Entry 9C3C (electron microscopy, 4.30 A resolution (low resolution: residue-level contacts below are approximate; hydrogen-bond / salt-bridge calls are withheld)); this record covers chains a and b of the 9 polymer chains in the assembly.

Chain a:
Name: Alpha-sarcoglycan
Source organism: Oryctolagus cuniculus
UniProtKB: Q28686 (SGCA_RABIT); residues 25-350 here = UniProt positions 25-350
Sequence (326 residues; numbered 25 to 350; the number before each row is that of its first residue):
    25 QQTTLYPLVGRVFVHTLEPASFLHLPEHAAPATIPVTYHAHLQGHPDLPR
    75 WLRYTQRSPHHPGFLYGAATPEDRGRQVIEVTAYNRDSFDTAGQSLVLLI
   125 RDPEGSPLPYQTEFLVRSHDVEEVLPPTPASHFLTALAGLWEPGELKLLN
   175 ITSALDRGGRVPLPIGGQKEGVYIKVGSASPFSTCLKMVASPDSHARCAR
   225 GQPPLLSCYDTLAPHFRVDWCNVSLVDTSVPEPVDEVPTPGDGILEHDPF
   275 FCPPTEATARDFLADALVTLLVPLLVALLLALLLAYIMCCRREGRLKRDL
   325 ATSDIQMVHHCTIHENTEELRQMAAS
Not modelled in the structure: 258-266
Swiss-Prot annotation at these positions:
  - glycosylation (N-linked (GlcNAc...) asparagine): Asn-174, Asn-246
Cystine bridges: Cys-209/Cys-232, Cys-222/Cys-245
Covalently attached groups: glycan linked to Asn-174; N-acetylglucosamine (NAG) linked to Asn-246

Chain b:
Name: Beta-sarcoglycan
Source organism: Oryctolagus cuniculus
UniProtKB: Q28635 (SGCB_RABIT); residues 1-318 here = UniProt positions 1-318
Sequence (318 residues; numbered 1 to 318; the number before each row is that of its first residue):
     1 MAAAAAAAAEQQSSNGPVKKSMREKAVERRNVNKEHNSNFKAGYIPIDED
    51 RLHKTGLRGRKGNLAICVIVLLFLLAVINLIITLVIWAVIRIGPNGCDSM
   101 EFHESGLLRFKQVSDMGVIHPLYKSTVGGRRNENLVITGNNQPIVFQQGT
   151 TKLSVEKNKTSITSDIGMQFFDPRTQNILFSTDYETHEFHLPSGVKSLNV
   201 QKASTERITSNATSDLNIKVDGRAIVRGNEGVFIMGKTIEFHMGGNMELK
   251 AENSIILNGTVMVSTTRLPSSSSADQLGGGDWVRYKLCMCADGTLFKVQV
   301 TGQNVGCQVSDNPCGNTH
Not modelled in the structure: 1-56
Swiss-Prot annotation at these positions:
  - glycosylation (N-linked (GlcNAc...) asparagine): Asn-158, Asn-211, Asn-258
Cystine bridges: Cys-288/Cys-307, Cys-290/Cys-314
Covalently attached groups: N-acetylglucosamine (NAG) linked to Asn-158, Asn-211; glycan linked to Asn-258

How chain a and chain b interact:
Contacting residue pairs - 25 pairs, chain a then chain b:
  His-63(a) / Arg-207(b)
  Pro-70(a) / Arg-207(b)
  Arg-110(a) / Met-235(b)
  Phe-113(a) / Gly-236(b)
  Phe-113(a) / Lys-237(b)
  Gly-267(a) / Arg-174(b)
  Ile-268(a) / Pro-173(b)
  Ile-268(a) / Arg-174(b)
  Leu-269(a) / Pro-173(b)
  Leu-269(a) / Arg-174(b)
  Phe-274(a) / Lys-124(b)
  Phe-275(a) / Lys-124(b)
  Cys-276(a) / Gly-128(b)
  Cys-276(a) / Gly-129(b)
  Pro-278(a) / Arg-130(b)
  Pro-278(a) / Arg-131(b)
  Thr-279(a) / Leu-107(b)
  Thr-279(a) / Arg-109(b)
  Arg-284(a) / Glu-101(b)
  Arg-284(a) / His-103(b)
  Arg-284(a) / Glu-104(b)
  Phe-286(a) / Pro-94(b)
  Phe-286(a) / Asn-95(b)
  Leu-287(a) / Asn-95(b)
  Ala-290(a) / Pro-94(b)
Other interface residues (no listed pair), chain b (19 interface residues in all): Thr-209

In short:
Chain a and chain b form an interface of 16 and 19 residues respectively.
Chain a is Alpha-sarcoglycan and chain b is Beta-sarcoglycan, both from Oryctolagus cuniculus; the structure,
Cryo-EM structure of native dystrophin-glycoprotein complex (DGC), was determined by electron microscopy.
